PDB entry 3AB3 | X-ray diffraction, 2.40 A resolution | chains A and B

Chain A:
Protein: Guanine nucleotide-binding protein G(k) subunit alpha, Guanine nucleotide-binding protein subunit alpha-13
Organism: Mus musculus
Notes: fragment: (g alpha i), (g alpha 13)
UniProtKB: chimeric construct of Q9DC51, P27601: residues 16-43 from Q9DC51 (GNAI3_MOUSE) positions 1-28 (UniProt number = residue number - 15); residues 47-377 from P27601 positions 47-377 (same numbers)
Sequence (362 residues; row label = number of the first residue in the row):
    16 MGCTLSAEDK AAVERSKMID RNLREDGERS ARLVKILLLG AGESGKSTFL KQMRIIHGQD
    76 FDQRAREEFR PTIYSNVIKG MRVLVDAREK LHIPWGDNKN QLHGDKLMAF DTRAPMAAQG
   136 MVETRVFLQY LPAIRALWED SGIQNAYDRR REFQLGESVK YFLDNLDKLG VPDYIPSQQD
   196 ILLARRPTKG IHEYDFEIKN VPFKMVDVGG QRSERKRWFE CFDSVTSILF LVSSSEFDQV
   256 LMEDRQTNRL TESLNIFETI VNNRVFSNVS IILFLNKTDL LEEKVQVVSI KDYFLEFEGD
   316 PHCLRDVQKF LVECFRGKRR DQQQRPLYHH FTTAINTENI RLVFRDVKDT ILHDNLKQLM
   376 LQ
Disordered / not traced: 16-46, 337-340, 373-377
Construct notes: linker (44-46)
Swiss-Prot annotation at these positions:
  - lipidation: Gly17 (N-myristoyl glycine), Cys18 (S-palmitoyl cysteine)
  - region: Lys50 to Thr63 (G1 motif), Asp195 to Thr203 (G2 motif), Phe218 to Arg227 (G3 motif), Ile287 to Asp294 (G4 motif), Thr347 to Thr352 (G5 motif)
  - binding site (GTP): Glu58 to Thr63, Ser173, Leu197 to Arg200, Asn291 to Asp294, Ala349
  - binding site (Mg(2+)): Ser62, Thr203
  - modified residue: Thr203 (Phosphothreonine)
Bound ions: Mg2+: Ser62, Thr203 (together with GDP)
Residues lining bound ligands:
  - tetrafluoroaluminate (ALF): Ala56, Gly57, Glu58, Lys61, Arg200, Arg201, Pro202, Thr203, Val223, Gly224, Gly225, Gln226
  - GDP (guanosine-5'-diphosphate): Ala56, Gly57, Glu58, Ser59, Gly60, Lys61, Ser62, Thr63, Ser173, Leu197, Leu198, Ala199, Arg200, Arg201, Asn291, Lys292, Asp294, Leu295, Thr348, Ala349, Ile350
Reported in the primary citation:
  - mutagenesis - N270A, T274A, T274S: unchanged signaling
  - mutagenesis - E273K, T274E, T274V, N278A, R279E: decreased signaling
  - mutagenesis - T274E/N278A: abolished signaling
  - mutagenesis - N270A: unchanged binding to Rho guanine nucleotide exchange factor 1 (chain B)
  - mutagenesis - T274E/N278A: abolished binding to full-length p115RhoGEF
  - catalytic residues: Arg200
  - mutagenesis - N270A: unchanged catalytic activity with Rho guanine nucleotide exchange factor 1 (chain B)
  - mutagenesis - T274E, T274E/N278A: abolished catalytic activity with Rho guanine nucleotide exchange factor 1 (chain B)
  - mutagenesis - N278A: decreased catalytic activity with Rho guanine nucleotide exchange factor 1 (chain B)
  - mutagenesis - T274E/N278A: abolished signaling in response to p115RhoGEF

Chain B:
Protein: Rho guanine nucleotide exchange factor 1
Organism: Homo sapiens
Notes: fragment: n-terminal rgs homology domain
UniProtKB: Q92888 (ARHG1_HUMAN); residue numbers follow UniProt; this construct covers 1-233
Sequence (246 residues; each row starts with the number of its first residue; numbers below 1 keep their minus sign (Gly-12 is residue -12)):
   -12 GAMGIQCGGI LVPMEDFARG AASPGPSRPG LVPVSIIGAE DEDFENELET NSEEQNSQFQ
    48 SLEQVKRRPA HLMALLQHVA LQFEPGPLLC CLHADMLGSL GPKEAKKAFL DFYHSFLEKT
   108 AVLRVPVPPN VAFELDRTRA DLISEDVQRR FVQEVVQSQQ VAVGRQLEDF RSKRLMGMTP
   168 WEQELAQLEA WVGRDRASYE ARERHVAERL LMHLEEMQHT ISTDEEKSAA VVNAIGLYMR
   228 HLGVRT
Disordered / not traced: -12 to 21, 35-45, 86-92, 122-133
Construct notes: expression tag (-12 to 0)
Swiss-Prot annotation at these positions:
  - natural variant: Met165 (M165V: In a colorectal cancer sample)

Interface between chain A and chain B:
Contacting residue pairs (62; chain A residue first):
  Glu58(A) - Glu27(B)
  Lys94(A) - Ala26(B)
  Val98(A) - Ile24(B)
  Val98(A) - Ala26(B)  hydrophobic
  Asp101(A) - Ile23(B)
  Asp101(A) - Ile24(B)  hydrogen bond (side chain-backbone)
  Ala102(A) - Ile23(B)  hydrophobic
  Lys105(A) - Ser22(B)  hydrogen bond (side chain-backbone)
  Lys105(A) - Ile23(B)
  Lys105(A) - Ile24(B)
  Thr127(A) - Glu29(B)  hydrogen bond
  Arg128(A) - Glu29(B)  salt bridge
  Arg128(A) - Glu32(B)  salt bridge
  Phe168(A) - Ile23(B)  hydrophobic
  Arg200(A) - Glu27(B)  salt bridge
  Pro202(A) - Glu27(B)
  Pro202(A) - Asp30(B)
  Lys204(A) - Asp30(B)  hydrogen bond (side chain-backbone)
  Lys204(A) - Phe31(B)
  Gln226(A) - Phe31(B)
  Arg227(A) - Leu162(B)
  Arg227(A) - Met163(B)
  Arg227(A) - Gly164(B)
  Ser228(A) - Phe31(B)
  Ser228(A) - Glu34(B)
  Arg230(A) - Met163(B)  hydrogen bond (side chain-backbone)
  Arg230(A) - Gly164(B)
  Arg230(A) - Met165(B)
  Lys231(A) - Gly164(B)
  Lys231(A) - Glu169(B)
  Phe234(A) - Gly164(B)
  Phe234(A) - Met165(B)
  Phe234(A) - Thr166(B)
  Phe234(A) - Pro167(B)
  Met257(A) - Phe31(B)  hydrophobic
  Arg260(A) - Ile23(B)  hydrogen bond (side chain-backbone)
  Arg260(A) - Ile24(B)
  Arg260(A) - Gly25(B)
  Arg260(A) - Asp28(B)  salt bridge
  Glu267(A) - Met163(B)
  Asn270(A) - Lys160(B)  hydrogen bond (backbone-side chain)
  Asn270(A) - Met163(B)
  Ile271(A) - Met165(B)  hydrophobic
  Glu273(A) - Lys160(B)  salt bridge
  Thr274(A) - Gln69(B)  hydrogen bond (backbone-side chain)
  Thr274(A) - Lys160(B)  hydrogen bond
  Thr274(A) - Met165(B)
  Ile275(A) - Met165(B)  hydrophobic
  Asn277(A) - Leu68(B)
  Asn277(A) - Gln69(B)
  Asn278(A) - Leu68(B)
  Asn278(A) - Gln69(B)
  Arg279(A) - Val66(B)
  Arg279(A) - Ala67(B)  hydrogen bond (side chain-backbone)
  Arg279(A) - Leu68(B)  hydrogen bond (backbone-backbone)
  Arg279(A) - Gln69(B)
  Arg279(A) - Phe70(B)  hydrogen bond (side chain-backbone)
  Arg279(A) - Thr207(B)
  Arg279(A) - Ile208(B)
  Val280(A) - Leu68(B)  hydrophobic
  Val280(A) - Thr207(B)
  Arg335(A) - Phe70(B)
Other interface residues (no listed pair), chain A (36 interface residues in all): Leu106, Gln169, Glu229, Trp233, Asp238
Other interface residues (no listed pair), chain B (32 interface residues in all): His65, Glu71, Pro72, Asp156, Met204
From the paper, about this interface:
  - specific contacts: Arg200(A)-Glu27(B), Met257(A)-Phe31(B) (hydrophobic contact), Arg260(A)-Ile23(B) (hydrogen bond), Arg260(A)-Asp28(B) (salt bridge), Asn270(A)-Met163(B) (hydrophobic contact), Glu273(A)-Lys160(B) (salt bridge), Thr274(A)-Gln69(B) (backbone contact), Asn278(A)-Leu68(B) (hydrophobic contact), Arg279(A)-Phe70(B) (hydrogen bond), Arg279(A)-Ala67(B) (hydrogen bond), Arg279(A)-Leu68(B) (backbone contact)
  - hot spots on chain A (mutagenesis) - T274E, N278A: decreased binding to Rho guanine nucleotide exchange factor 1 (chain B)

Overview:
Chain A and chain B form an interface of 36 and 32 residues respectively; the contacts include 12 hydrogen
bonds and 5 salt bridges. Polar contacts include Arg128(A)-Glu29(B), Arg128(A)-Glu32(B) and
Arg200(A)-Glu27(B). The paper describes a contact between Arg200(A) and Glu27(B); hydrophobic contacts between
Met257(A) and Phe31(B), Asn270(A) and Met163(B) and Asn278(A) and Leu68(B); hydrogen bonds between Arg260(A)
and Ile23(B), Arg279(A) and Phe70(B) and Arg279(A) and Ala67(B). From the paper: the catalytic residue
Arg200(A); E273K, T274E and T274V of chain A, among others, reduce signaling; 9 substitutions were tested in
all.
Chain A is Guanine nucleotide-binding protein G(k) subunit alpha, Guanine nucleotide-binding protein subunit
alpha-13 (Mus musculus) and chain B is Rho guanine nucleotide exchange factor 1 (Homo sapiens); the structure,
Crystal structure of p115RhoGEF RGS domain in complex with G alpha 13, was determined by X-ray diffraction.
